1XTI - chain A; structure by X-ray diffraction, 1.95 A resolution.

== Chain A ==
Protein: Probable ATP-dependent RNA helicase p47
Organism: Homo sapiens
Notes: fragment: sequence database residues 46-428
Reference sequence: Q13838 (UAP56_HUMAN); residues 46-428 here = UniProt positions 46-428
Chain sequence (391 residues; row label = number of the first residue in the row):
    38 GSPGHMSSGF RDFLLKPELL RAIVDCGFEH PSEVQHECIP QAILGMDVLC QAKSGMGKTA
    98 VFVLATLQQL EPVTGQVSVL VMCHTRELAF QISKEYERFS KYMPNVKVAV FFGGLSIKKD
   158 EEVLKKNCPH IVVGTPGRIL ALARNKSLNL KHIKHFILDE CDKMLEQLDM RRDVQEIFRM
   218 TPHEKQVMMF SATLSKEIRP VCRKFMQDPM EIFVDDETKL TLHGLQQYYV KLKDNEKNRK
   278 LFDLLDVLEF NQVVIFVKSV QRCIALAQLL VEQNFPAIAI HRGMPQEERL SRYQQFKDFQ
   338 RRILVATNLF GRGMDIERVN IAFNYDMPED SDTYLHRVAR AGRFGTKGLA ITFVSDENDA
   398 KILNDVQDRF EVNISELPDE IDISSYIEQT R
Not modelled in the structure: 38-45, 427-428
Sequence notes: cloning artifact (38-45)
Swiss-Prot annotation at these positions:
  - motif: Asp196 to Asp199 (DECD box)
  - binding site (ATP): Ala89 to Thr96
  - modified residue: Thr172 (Phosphothreonine)
What the authors report for this chain:
  - contacts within the chain: Lys95-Asp196 (salt bridge), Asp199-Ser228 (hydrogen bond)
  - mutagenesis - C198A: decreased catalytic activity (RNA-stimulated ATPase activity)
  - conformationally variable residues: Leu346 to Arg355, Ala378 to Thr383
  - catalytic residues: Glu197 (proposed by the authors, not directly observed)

== In short ==
UniProt lists 8 ATP-binding residues. The paper reports the catalytic residue Glu197; C198A reduces catalytic
activity (RNA-stimulated ATPase activity).
Chain A is Probable ATP-dependent RNA helicase p47 (Homo sapiens); the structure, Structure of Wildtype human
UAP56, was determined by X-ray diffraction together with 1XTJ and 1XTK from the same study.
